PDB entry 5LXS | X-ray diffraction, 2.20 A resolution | chains C and E of the 6 polymer chains in the assembly

Chain C:
Name: Tubulin alpha-1B chain
From: Bos taurus
UniProt: P81947 (TBA1B_BOVIN); residues 1-451 here = UniProt positions 1-451
Amino-acid sequence (451 residues; each row starts with the number of its first residue):
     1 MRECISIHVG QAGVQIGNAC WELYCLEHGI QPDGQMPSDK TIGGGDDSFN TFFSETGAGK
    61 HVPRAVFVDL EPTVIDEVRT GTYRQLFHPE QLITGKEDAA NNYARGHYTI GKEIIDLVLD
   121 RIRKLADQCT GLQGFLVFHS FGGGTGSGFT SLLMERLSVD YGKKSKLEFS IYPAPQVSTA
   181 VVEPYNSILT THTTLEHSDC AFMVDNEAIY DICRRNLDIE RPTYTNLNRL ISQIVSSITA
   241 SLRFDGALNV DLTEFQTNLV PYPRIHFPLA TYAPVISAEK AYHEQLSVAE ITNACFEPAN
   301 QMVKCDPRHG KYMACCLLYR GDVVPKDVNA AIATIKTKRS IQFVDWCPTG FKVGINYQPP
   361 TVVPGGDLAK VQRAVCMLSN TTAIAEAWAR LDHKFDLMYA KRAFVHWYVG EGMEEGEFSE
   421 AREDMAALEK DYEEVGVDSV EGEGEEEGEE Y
Disordered / not traced: 441-451
Metal / ion sites: Ca2+: Asp39, Thr41, Gly44, Glu55
Residues lining bound ligands: GTP (guanosine-5'-triphosphate): Gly10, Gln11, Ala12, Gln15, Ile16, Asp69, Asp98, Ala99, Ala100, Asn101, Ser140, Gly142, Gly143, Gly144, Thr145, Gly146, Ile171, Pro173, Val177, Ser178, Thr179, Glu183, Asn206, Tyr224, Leu227, Asn228, Ile231

Chain E:
Name: Stathmin-4
From: Rattus norvegicus
UniProt: P63043 (STMN4_RAT); residues 5-145 here correspond to UniProt positions 49-189 (UniProt number = residue number + 44)
Amino-acid sequence (143 residues; each row starts with the number of its first residue):
     3 MADMEVIELN KCTSGQSFEV ILKPPSFDGV PEFNASLPRR RDPSLEEIQK KLEAAEERRK
    63 YQEAELLKHL AEKREHEREV IQKAIEENNN FIKMAKEKLA QKMESNKENR EAHLAAMLER
   123 LQEKDKHAEE VRKNKELKEE ASR
Disordered / not traced: 3-5, 29-43, 144-145
Differences from the reference sequence: initiating methionine (3); expression tag (4)
UniProt features mapped onto this chain:
  - modified residue: Ser46 (Phosphoserine)

Chain C / chain E interface:
Pairs across the interface - 34 pairs, chain C then chain E:
  His107(C) - Lys104(E)
  His107(C) - Met105(E)
  Tyr108(C) - Lys104(E)
  Tyr108(C) - Met105(E)  hydrophobic
  Tyr108(C) - Asn108(E)
  Thr109(C) - Arg112(E)
  Lys112(C) - Met105(E)
  Glu155(C) - Leu101(E)
  Glu155(C) - Lys104(E)  salt bridge
  Arg156(C) - Leu101(E)
  Ser158(C) - Phe93(E)
  Ser158(C) - Ile94(E)
  Val159(C) - Ile94(E)
  Val159(C) - Ala97(E)  hydrophobic
  Val159(C) - Lys98(E)
  Gly162(C) - Asn90(E)
  Gly162(C) - Ile94(E)
  Lys163(C) - Asn90(E)  hydrogen bond (backbone-side chain)
  Lys163(C) - Phe93(E)
  Thr193(C) - Lys104(E)
  Glu196(C) - Phe93(E)
  Glu196(C) - Lys100(E)  salt bridge
  His197(C) - Phe93(E)
  Val409(C) - His115(E)  hydrogen bond (backbone-side chain)
  Gly410(C) - Arg112(E)
  Gly410(C) - His115(E)
  Glu411(C) - Asn108(E)  hydrogen bond (backbone-side chain)
  Glu411(C) - Arg112(E)  salt bridge
  Gly412(C) - Asn108(E)  hydrogen bond (backbone-side chain)
  Gly412(C) - Asn111(E)  hydrogen bond (backbone-side chain)
  Gly412(C) - Arg112(E)
  Met413(C) - Asn108(E)
  Glu414(C) - Ser107(E)
  Glu414(C) - Asn111(E)  hydrogen bond
Also at the interface, not in a pair above, chain C (21 interface residues in all): Leu152, Glu417

Summary:
Chain C and chain E form an interface of 21 and 14 residues respectively, with 6 hydrogen bonds and 3 salt
bridges. Polar pairs include Glu155(C)-Lys104(E), Glu196(C)-Lys100(E) and Glu411(C)-Arg112(E). Chain C binds
GTP. The Ca2+ site is built by Asp39(C), Thr41(C), Gly44(C) and Glu55(C).
Chain C is Tubulin alpha-1B chain (Bos taurus) and chain E is Stathmin-4 (Rattus norvegicus); the structure,
Tubulin-KS-1-199-32 complex, was determined by X-ray diffraction (same publication as 5LXT).
